1GZ8 - chain A; structure by X-ray diffraction, 1.30 A resolution.

== Chain A ==
Molecule: Cell division protein kinase 2
From: Homo sapiens
Notes: EC 2.7.1.37
UniProt: P24941 (CDK2_HUMAN); residues 1-298 here = UniProt positions 1-298
Amino-acid sequence (299 residues; numbered 0 to 298; the number before each row is that of its first residue; numbering starts at 0):
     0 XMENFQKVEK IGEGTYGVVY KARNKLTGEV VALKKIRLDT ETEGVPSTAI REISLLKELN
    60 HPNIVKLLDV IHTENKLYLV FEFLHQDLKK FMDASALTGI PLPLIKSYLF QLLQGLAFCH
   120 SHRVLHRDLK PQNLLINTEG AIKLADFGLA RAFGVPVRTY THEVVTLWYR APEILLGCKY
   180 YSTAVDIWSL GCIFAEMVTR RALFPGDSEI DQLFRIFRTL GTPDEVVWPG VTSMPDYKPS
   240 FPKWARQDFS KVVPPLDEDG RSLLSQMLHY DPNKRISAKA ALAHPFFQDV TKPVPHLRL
Unresolved in the structure: 0, 37-43
Modified residues: ACE (acetyl group) at position 0; C177 (3-sulfinoalanine; CSD)
Residues lining bound ligands: 2-Amino-6- (MBP; 1-[(2-amino-6,9-dihydro-1H-purin-6-yl)oxy]-3-methyl-2-butanol): I10, G11, E12, G13, V18, A31, K33, V64, F80, E81, F82, L83, Q131, L134, A144

== Summary ==
Ligands of chain A: 2-Amino-6-.
Chain A is Cell division protein kinase 2 (Homo sapiens); the structure, HUMAN CYCLIN DEPENDENT KINASE 2
COMPLEXED WITH THE INHIBITOR 2-Amino-6-(3'-methyl-2'-oxo)butoxypurine, was determined by X-ray diffraction
together with 1H0V and 1H0W from the same study.
